PDB entry 3EUH | X-ray diffraction, 2.90 A resolution | chains A and E of the 6 polymer chains in the assembly

# Chain A
Name: Chromosome partition protein mukF
Source organism: Escherichia coli
UniProt: P60293 (MUKF_ECOLI); residue numbers follow UniProt; this construct covers 1-440
Chain sequence (440 residues; numbered 1 to 440; the number before each row is that of its first residue):
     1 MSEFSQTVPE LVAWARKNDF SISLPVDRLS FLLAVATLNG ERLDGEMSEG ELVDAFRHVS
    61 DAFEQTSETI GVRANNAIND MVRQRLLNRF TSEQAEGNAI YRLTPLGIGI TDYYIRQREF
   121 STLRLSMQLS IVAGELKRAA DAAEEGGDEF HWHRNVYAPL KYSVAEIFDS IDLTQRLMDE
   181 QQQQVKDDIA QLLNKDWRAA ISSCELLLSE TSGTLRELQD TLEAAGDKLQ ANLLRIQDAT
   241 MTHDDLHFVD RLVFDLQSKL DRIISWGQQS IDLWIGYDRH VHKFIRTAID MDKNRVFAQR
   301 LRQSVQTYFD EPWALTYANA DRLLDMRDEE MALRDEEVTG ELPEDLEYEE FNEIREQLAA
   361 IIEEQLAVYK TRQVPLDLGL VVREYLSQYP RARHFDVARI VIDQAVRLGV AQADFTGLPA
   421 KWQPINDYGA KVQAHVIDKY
Not modelled in the structure: 1-7, 41-45, 328-440
UniProt features mapped onto this chain:
  - region: L208 to I236 (Leucine-zipper)

# Chain E
Name: MukE
Source organism: Escherichia coli
UniProt: Q6ITT5 (Q6ITT5_ECOLX); residues 10-243 here correspond to UniProt positions 1-234 (UniProt number = residue number - 9)
Chain sequence (234 residues; numbered 10 to 243; the number before each row is that of its first residue):
    10 MSSTNIEQVM PVKLAQALAN PLFPALDSAL RSGRHIGLDE LDNHAFLMDF QEYLEEFYAR
    70 YNVELIRAPE GFFYLRPRST TLIPRSVLSE LDMMVGKILC YLYLSPERLA NEGIFTQQEL
   130 YDELLTLADE AKLLKLVNNR STGSDVDRQK LQEKVRSSLN RLRRLGMVWF MGHDSSKFRI
   190 TESVFRFGAD VRAGDDPREA QRRLIRDGEA MPIENHLQLN DETEENQPDS GEEE
Not modelled in the structure: 10-17, 146-149, 223-243

# Chain A / chain E interface
Contacting residue pairs (10):
  E49(A) - K186(E)  salt bridge
  T91(A) - A119(E)  hydrogen bond (side chain-backbone)
  T91(A) - N120(E)  hydrogen bond (side chain-backbone)
  T91(A) - E121(E)
  E93(A) - I123(E)
  E93(A) - M180(E)
  E93(A) - R188(E)  salt bridge
  G97(A) - K186(E)  hydrogen bond (backbone-side chain)
  N98(A) - I123(E)
  N98(A) - M180(E)
Other interface residues (no listed pair), chain A (6 interface residues in all): A99

# In short
The interface between chain A and chain E involves 6 residues on one side and 7 on the other, with 3 hydrogen
bonds and 2 salt bridges. Polar contacts include E49(A)-K186(E), E93(A)-R188(E) and T91(A)-A119(E).
Chain A is Chromosome partition protein mukF and chain E is MukE, both from Escherichia coli; the structure,
Crystal Structure of the MukE-MukF Complex, was determined by X-ray diffraction (same publication as 3EUJ and
3EUK).
